PDB entry 7TCO | electron microscopy, 4.19 A resolution (low resolution: residue-level contacts below are approximate; hydrogen-bond / salt-bridge calls are withheld) | chains C and D of the 12 polymer chains in the assembly

# Chain C
Protein: CH235.12 Fab Heavy Chain
Organism: Homo sapiens
Notes: antibody fragment or engineered binder
Sequence (225 residues; numbered 1 to 216 plus 9 insertion-coded residues; the number before each row is that of its first residue; a row labelled like 82A-82C holds insertion residues (82A, then the next letters in order)):
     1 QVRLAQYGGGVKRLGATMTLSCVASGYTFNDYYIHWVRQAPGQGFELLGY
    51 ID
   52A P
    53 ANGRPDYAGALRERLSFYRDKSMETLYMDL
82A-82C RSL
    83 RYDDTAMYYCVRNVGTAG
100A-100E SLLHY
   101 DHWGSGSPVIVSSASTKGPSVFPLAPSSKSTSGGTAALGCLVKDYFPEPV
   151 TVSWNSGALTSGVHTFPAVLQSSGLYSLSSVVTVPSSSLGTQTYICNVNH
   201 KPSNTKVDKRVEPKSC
Not modelled in the structure: 129-133

# Chain D
Protein: CH235.12 Fab Light Chain
Organism: Homo sapiens
Notes: antibody fragment or engineered binder
Sequence (213 residues; row label = number of the first residue in the row; note: 1 number in that range is skipped by the numbering (no residue carries it; nothing is unmodelled there)):
     1 EIVLTQSPATLSASPGERVTLTCRASRSVRNNVAWYQHKGGQSPRLLIYD
    51 ASTRAAGVPARFSGSASGTEFTLAISNLESEDFTVYFCLQYNNW
    96 WTFGQGTRVDIKRTVAAPSVFIFPPSDEQLKSGTASVVCLLNNFYPREAK
   146 VQWKVDNALQSGNSQESVTEQDSKDSTYSLSSTLTLSKADYEKHKVYACE
   196 VTHQGLSSPVTKSFNRGEC
Not modelled in the structure: 213-214
Disulfide bonds: Cys23-Cys88

# Chain C / chain D interface
Pairs across the interface (52):
  His35(C) with Trp96(D)
  Val37(C) with Phe98(D)
  Phe45(C) with Phe98(D)
  Leu47(C) with Trp94(D); Trp96(D)
  Asn95(C) with Trp96(D)
  Leu100C(C) with Tyr91(D); Trp96(D)
  His100D(C) with Tyr36(D); Leu46(D); Tyr49(D); Tyr91(D)
  Tyr100E(C) with Tyr36(D); Leu46(D); Leu89(D); Trp96(D)
  Trp103(C) with Tyr36(D); Ser43(D); Pro44(D)
  Gly104(C) with Ser43(D)
  Ser105(C) with Ser43(D)
  Phe122(C) with Glu123(D); Gln124(D); Ser127(D)
  Pro123(C) with Ser121(D); Glu123(D)
  Leu124(C) with Phe118(D); Val133(D)
  Ala125(C) with Phe118(D)
  Thr135(C) with Phe116(D)
  Ala137(C) with Phe116(D); Phe118(D); Leu135(D)
  Leu138(C) with Phe118(D)
  Gly139(C) with Phe118(D)
  Leu141(C) with Gln124(D)
  Lys143(C) with Gln124(D)
  His164(C) with Asn137(D); Thr164(D); Ser174(D)
  Phe166(C) with Leu135(D); Ser162(D); Thr164(D); Ser174(D); Leu175(D); Ser176(D)
  Pro167(C) with Val163(D)
  Val169(C) with Gln160(D); Ser162(D)
  Val181(C) with Leu135(D)
  Thr183(C) with Asn137(D)
  Lys214(C) with Asp122(D)
Other interface residues (no listed pair), chain C (39 interface residues in all): Gly44, Glu46, Tyr50, Tyr59, Ala60, Tyr91, Leu100B, Asp101, Ser127, Ala136, Ser179
Other interface residues (no listed pair), chain D (38 interface residues in all): Ala34, Gly41, Gln42, Phe87, Gly99, Gln100, Pro119, Thr129, Asn138, Asp167, Thr178

# In short
39 residues of chain C and 38 residues of chain D are in contact.
Chain C is CH235.12 Fab Heavy Chain and chain D is CH235.12 Fab Light Chain, both from Homo sapiens; the
structure, Cryo-EM structure of CH235.12 in complex with HIV-1 Env trimer CH505TF.N279K.G458Y.SOSIP.664 with
high-mannose glycans, was determined by electron microscopy.
